Entry 5EC6 (X-ray diffraction, 1.60 A resolution); this record covers chain A.

# Chain A
Molecule: HpuA
Organism: Kingella denitrificans ATCC 33394
UniProtKB: F0EX68 (F0EX68_9NEIS); residues 3-322 here correspond to UniProt positions 21-340 (UniProt number = residue number + 18)
Sequence (323 residues; numbered 1 to 323; the number before each row is that of its first residue):
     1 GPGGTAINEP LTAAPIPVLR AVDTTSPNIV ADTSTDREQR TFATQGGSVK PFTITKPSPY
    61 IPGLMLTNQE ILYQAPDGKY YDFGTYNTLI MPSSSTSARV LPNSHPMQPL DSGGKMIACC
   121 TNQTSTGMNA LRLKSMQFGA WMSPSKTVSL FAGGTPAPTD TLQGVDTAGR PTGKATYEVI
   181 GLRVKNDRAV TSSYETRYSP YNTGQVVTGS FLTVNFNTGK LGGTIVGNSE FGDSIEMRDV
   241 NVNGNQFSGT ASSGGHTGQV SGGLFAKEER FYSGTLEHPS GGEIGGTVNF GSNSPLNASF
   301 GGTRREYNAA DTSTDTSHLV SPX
Disordered / not traced: 1-14, 198-203, 323
Modified residues: END (1,6:5,9:8,12:11,16-tetraanhydro-2,3,4,10,13,14-hexadeoxy-D-glycero-D-allo-D-gulo-heptadeca-2,13-dienitol) at position 323
Construct notes: expression tag (1-2, 323); cloning artifact (5)
Reported in the primary citation:
  - mutagenesis - T96A, Y201A: unchanged binding to Hb
  - mutagenesis - T124D: decreased binding to Hb

# In short
From the paper: T124D reduces binding to Hb; T96A and Y201A leave binding to Hb unchanged.
Chain A is HpuA (Kingella denitrificans ATCC 33394); the structure, The apo crystal structure of haemoglobin
receptor HpuA from Kingella denitrificans, was determined by X-ray diffraction together with 5EE2 and 5EE4
from the same study.
